2EMS - chains A and B; structure by X-ray diffraction, 2.90 A resolution.

Chain A:
Molecule: Radixin
From: Mus musculus
Notes: fragment: N-terminal FERM domain (residues 1-310)
UniProt: P26043 (RADI_MOUSE); residue numbers follow UniProt; this construct covers 1-310
Amino-acid sequence (322 residues; each row starts with the number of its first residue; numbers below 1 keep their minus sign (Gly-1 is residue -1)):
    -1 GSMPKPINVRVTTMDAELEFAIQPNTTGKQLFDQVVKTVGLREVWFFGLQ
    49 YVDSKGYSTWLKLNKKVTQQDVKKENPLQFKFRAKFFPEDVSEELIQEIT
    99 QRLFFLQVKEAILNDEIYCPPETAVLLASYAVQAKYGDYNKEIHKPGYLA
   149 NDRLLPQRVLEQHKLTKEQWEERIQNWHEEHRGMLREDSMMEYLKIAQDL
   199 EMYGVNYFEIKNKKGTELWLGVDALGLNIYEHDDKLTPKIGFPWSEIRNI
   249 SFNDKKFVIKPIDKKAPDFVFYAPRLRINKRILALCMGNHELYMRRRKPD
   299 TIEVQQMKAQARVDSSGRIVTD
Unresolved in the structure: -1 to 1, 318-320
Sequence notes: expression tag (-1 to 0, 311-320)

Chain B:
Molecule: Leukosialin
Notes: fragment: CD43 cytoplasmic peptide, 20 N-terminal residues of the cytoplasmic tail
UniProt: P15702 (LEUK_MOUSE); residues 400-419 here correspond to UniProt positions 272-291 (UniProt number = residue number - 128)
Amino-acid sequence (20 residues; each row starts with the number of its first residue):
   400 RQRQKRRTGALTLSGGGKRN
Unresolved in the structure: 400-403, 419
Swiss-Prot annotation at these positions:
  - motif: Lys404 to Arg418 (Nuclear localization signal)
  - modified residue: Ser413 (Phosphoserine)

How chain A and chain B interact:
Residue-residue contacts (28):
  Trp242(A) - Leu412(B)  hydrophobic
  Trp242(A) - Ser413(B)  hydrogen bond (backbone-side chain)
  Ser243(A) - Ser413(B)  hydrogen bond (backbone-side chain)
  Ile245(A) - Leu412(B)  hydrophobic
  Ile245(A) - Ser413(B)  hydrogen bond (backbone-side chain)
  Arg246(A) - Thr411(B)
  Arg246(A) - Leu412(B)  hydrogen bond (backbone-backbone)
  Arg246(A) - Ser413(B)
  Asn247(A) - Leu410(B)
  Ile248(A) - Ala409(B)
  Ile248(A) - Leu410(B)  hydrogen bond (backbone-backbone)
  Ser249(A) - Gly408(B)
  Ser249(A) - Ala409(B)
  Phe250(A) - Arg406(B)
  Phe250(A) - Thr407(B)  hydrogen bond (backbone-side chain)
  Phe250(A) - Gly408(B)  hydrogen bond (backbone-backbone)
  Asn251(A) - Arg406(B)
  Asn251(A) - Thr407(B)  hydrogen bond
  Asp252(A) - Arg406(B)  salt bridge
  Leu274(A) - Arg406(B)
  Lys278(A) - Arg405(B)
  Leu281(A) - Gly408(B)
  Leu281(A) - Ala409(B)  hydrophobic
  Leu281(A) - Leu410(B)
  Cys284(A) - Leu410(B)
  Met285(A) - Leu410(B)  hydrophobic
  His288(A) - Leu412(B)
  Met292(A) - Lys417(B)
Also at the interface, not in a pair above, chain A (18 interface residues in all): Glu244
Also at the interface, not in a pair above, chain B (11 interface residues in all): Arg418

Overview:
Chain A and chain B form an interface of 18 and 11 residues respectively; the contacts include 8 hydrogen
bonds and 1 salt bridge. Polar contacts include Asp252(A)-Arg406(B), Trp242(A)-Ser413(B) and
Ser243(A)-Ser413(B).
Chain A is Radixin (Mus musculus) and chain B is Leukosialin; the structure, Crystal Structure Analysis of the
radixin FERM domain complexed with adhesion molecule CD43, was determined by X-ray diffraction.
